Entry 4A3I (X-ray diffraction, 3.80 A resolution); this record covers chains B and C of the 14 polymer chains in the assembly.

Chain B:
Protein: DNA-directed RNA polymerase II subunit RPB2
Source organism: Saccharomyces cerevisiae
Notes: EC 2.7.7.6
Reference sequence: P08518 (RPB2_YEAST); numbering as in UniProt (aligned over 1-1224)
Chain sequence (1224 residues; each row starts with the number of its first residue):
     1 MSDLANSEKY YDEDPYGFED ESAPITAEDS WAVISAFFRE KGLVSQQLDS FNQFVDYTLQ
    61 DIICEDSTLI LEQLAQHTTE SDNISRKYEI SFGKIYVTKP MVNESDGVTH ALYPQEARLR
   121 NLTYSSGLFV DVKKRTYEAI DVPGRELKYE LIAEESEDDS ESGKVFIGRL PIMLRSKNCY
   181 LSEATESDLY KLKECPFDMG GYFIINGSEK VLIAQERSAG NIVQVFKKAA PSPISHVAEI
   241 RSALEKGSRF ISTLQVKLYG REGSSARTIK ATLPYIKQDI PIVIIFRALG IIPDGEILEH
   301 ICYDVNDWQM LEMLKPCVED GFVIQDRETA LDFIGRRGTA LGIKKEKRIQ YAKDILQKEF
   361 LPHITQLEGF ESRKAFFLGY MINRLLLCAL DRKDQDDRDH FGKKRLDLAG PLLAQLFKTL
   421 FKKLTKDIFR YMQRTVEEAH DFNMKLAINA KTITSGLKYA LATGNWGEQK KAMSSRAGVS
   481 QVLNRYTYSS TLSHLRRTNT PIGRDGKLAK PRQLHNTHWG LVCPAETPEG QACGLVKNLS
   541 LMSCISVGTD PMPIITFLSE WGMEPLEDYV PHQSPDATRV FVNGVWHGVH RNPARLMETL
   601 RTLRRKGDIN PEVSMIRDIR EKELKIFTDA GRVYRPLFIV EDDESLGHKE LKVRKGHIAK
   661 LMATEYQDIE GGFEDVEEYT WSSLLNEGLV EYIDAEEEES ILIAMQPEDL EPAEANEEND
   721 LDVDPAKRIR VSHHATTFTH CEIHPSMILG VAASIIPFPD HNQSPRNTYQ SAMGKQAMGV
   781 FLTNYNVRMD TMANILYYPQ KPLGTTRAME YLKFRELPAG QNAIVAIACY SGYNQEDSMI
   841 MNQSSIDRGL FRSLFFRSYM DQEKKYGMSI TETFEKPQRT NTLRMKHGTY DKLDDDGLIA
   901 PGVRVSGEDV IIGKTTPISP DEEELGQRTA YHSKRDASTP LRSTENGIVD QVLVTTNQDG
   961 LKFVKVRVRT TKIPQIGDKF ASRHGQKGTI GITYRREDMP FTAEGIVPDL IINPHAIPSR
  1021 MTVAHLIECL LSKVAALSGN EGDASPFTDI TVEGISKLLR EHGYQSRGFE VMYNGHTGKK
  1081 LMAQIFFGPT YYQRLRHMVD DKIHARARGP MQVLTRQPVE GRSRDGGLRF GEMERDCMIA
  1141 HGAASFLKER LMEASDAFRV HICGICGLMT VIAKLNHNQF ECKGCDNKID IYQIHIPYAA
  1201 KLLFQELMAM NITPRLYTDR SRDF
Unresolved in the structure: 1-19, 71-89, 135-163, 438-445, 503-508, 669-677, 716-721, 920-932
Bound ions: Zn2+: Cys-1163, Cys-1166, Cys-1182, Cys-1185

Chain C:
Protein: DNA-directed RNA polymerase II subunit RPB3
Source organism: Saccharomyces cerevisiae
Reference sequence: P16370 (RPB3_YEAST); numbering as in UniProt (aligned over 1-318)
Chain sequence (318 residues; numbered 1 to 318; the number before each row is that of its first residue):
     1 MSEEGPQVKI REASKDNVDF ILSNVDLAMA NSLRRVMIAE IPTLAIDSVE VETNTTVLAD
    61 EFIAHRLGLI PLQSMDIEQL EYSRDCFCED HCDKCSVVLT LQAFGESEST TNVYSKDLVI
   121 VSNLMGRNIG HPIIQDKEGN GVLICKLRKG QELKLTCVAK KGIAKEHAKW GPAAAIEFEY
   181 DPWNKLKHTD YWYEQDSAKE WPQSKNCEYE DPPNEGDPFD YKAQADTFYM NVESVGSIPV
   241 DQVVVRGIDT LQKKVASILL ALTQMDQDKV NFASGDNNTA SNMLGSNEDV MMTGAEQDPY
   301 SNASQMGNTG SGGYDNAW
Unresolved in the structure: 1-2, 269-318
Swiss-Prot annotation at these positions:
  - binding site (Zn(2+)): Cys-86, Cys-88, Cys-92, Cys-95
  - modified residue: Ser-2 (N-acetylserine)
  - natural variant: Ala-30 (A30D: In mutant RPB3-1)
  - mutagenesis: Lys-9 (K9E: Transcript termination readthrough)
Bound ions: Zn2+: Cys-86, Cys-88, Cys-92, Cys-95

Interface between chain B and chain C:
Pairs across the interface (82; chain B residue first):
  Asn-786(B) / Val-57(C)
  Tyr-797(B) / Glu-61(C)
  Tyr-797(B) / Phe-62(C)
  Tyr-798(B) / Phe-62(C)
  Tyr-798(B) / Arg-66(C)  hydrogen bond
  Ser-844(B) / Ala-168(C)
  Asp-847(B) / His-65(C)  hydrogen bond (backbone-side chain)
  Asp-847(B) / His-167(C)
  Asp-847(B) / Ala-168(C)  hydrogen bond (side chain-backbone)
  Arg-848(B) / His-65(C)
  Arg-848(B) / Leu-69(C)
  Arg-848(B) / Ala-168(C)
  Gly-849(B) / His-65(C)
  Arg-852(B) / His-65(C)
  Arg-969(B) / Ala-59(C)
  Arg-969(B) / Asp-60(C)  salt bridge
  Arg-969(B) / Glu-61(C)  salt bridge
  Thr-971(B) / Glu-61(C)  hydrogen bond
  Arg-995(B) / Lys-165(C)
  Arg-996(B) / Arg-34(C)
  Arg-996(B) / Ile-38(C)
  Arg-996(B) / Ala-174(C)  hydrogen bond (side chain-backbone)
  Glu-997(B) / Arg-34(C)  hydrogen bond (backbone-side chain)
  Glu-997(B) / Arg-35(C)  salt bridge
  Glu-997(B) / Ile-38(C)
  Glu-997(B) / Ala-39(C)
  Asp-998(B) / Arg-35(C)  salt bridge
  Phe-1001(B) / Arg-34(C)
  Phe-1001(B) / Phe-178(C)  hydrophobic
  Ala-1003(B) / Glu-177(C)
  Ala-1003(B) / Phe-178(C)  hydrogen bond (backbone-backbone)
  Ala-1003(B) / Glu-179(C)
  Glu-1004(B) / Glu-177(C)
  Gly-1005(B) / Ala-175(C)
  Gly-1005(B) / Ile-176(C)
  Arg-1060(B) / Lys-199(C)  hydrogen bond (side chain-backbone)
  Arg-1060(B) / Glu-200(C)  hydrogen bond (side chain-backbone)
  Arg-1060(B) / Pro-202(C)
  Gly-1063(B) / Pro-202(C)
  Gln-1065(B) / Trp-192(C)
  Gln-1065(B) / Glu-200(C)  hydrogen bond (side chain-backbone)
  Gln-1065(B) / Trp-201(C)
  Arg-1067(B) / Trp-192(C)
  Arg-1067(B) / Glu-194(C)  salt bridge
  Phe-1069(B) / Trp-201(C)
  Glu-1070(B) / Trp-201(C)
  Val-1071(B) / Thr-189(C)
  Val-1071(B) / Tyr-191(C)  hydrophobic
  Val-1071(B) / Trp-201(C)  hydrophobic
  Tyr-1073(B) / Phe-178(C)
  Tyr-1073(B) / Glu-179(C)
  Tyr-1073(B) / Tyr-180(C)  hydrophobic
  Gly-1075(B) / Asn-31(C)
  Gly-1075(B) / Arg-34(C)
  Gly-1075(B) / Arg-35(C)  hydrogen bond (backbone-side chain)
  His-1076(B) / Asn-31(C)  hydrogen bond (backbone-side chain)
  His-1076(B) / Arg-35(C)
  Thr-1077(B) / Leu-27(C)
  Thr-1077(B) / Asn-31(C)  hydrogen bond (backbone-side chain)
  Gly-1078(B) / Leu-27(C)
  Gly-1078(B) / Asn-31(C)  hydrogen bond (backbone-side chain)
  Gly-1078(B) / Phe-178(C)
  Gly-1078(B) / Tyr-180(C)
  Lys-1079(B) / Leu-27(C)
  Lys-1079(B) / Tyr-180(C)
  Lys-1079(B) / His-188(C)
  Lys-1080(B) / Tyr-180(C)  hydrogen bond (backbone-side chain)
  Lys-1080(B) / Asp-181(C)  salt bridge
  Lys-1080(B) / Asn-184(C)  hydrogen bond
  Lys-1080(B) / His-188(C)
  Lys-1080(B) / Thr-189(C)
  Leu-1081(B) / His-188(C)
  Leu-1081(B) / Thr-189(C)
  Met-1082(B) / Lys-187(C)
  Met-1082(B) / His-188(C)
  Met-1082(B) / Thr-189(C)
  Met-1082(B) / Asp-190(C)  hydrogen bond (backbone-backbone)
  Gln-1084(B) / Thr-189(C)
  Gln-1084(B) / Asp-190(C)  hydrogen bond (side chain-backbone)
  Gln-1084(B) / Tyr-191(C)  hydrogen bond (side chain-backbone)
  Gln-1084(B) / Trp-192(C)
  Gln-1084(B) / Trp-201(C)
Interface residues without a listed pair, chain B (43 interface residues in all): Tyr-785, Leu-854, Ile-948, Thr-970, Met-999, Tyr-1064, Ser-1066, Ala-1083
Interface residues without a listed pair, chain C (40 interface residues in all): Ala-28, Ala-164, Ala-173

Overview:
43 residues of chain B and 40 residues of chain C are in contact; the contacts include 19 hydrogen bonds and 6
salt bridges. Polar pairs include Arg-969(B)/Asp-60(C), Arg-969(B)/Glu-61(C) and Glu-997(B)/Arg-35(C). Curated
annotation (UniProt) lists 4 Zn2+-binding residues and one mutagenesis site on chain C.
Chain B is DNA-directed RNA polymerase II subunit RPB2 and chain C is DNA-directed RNA polymerase II subunit
RPB3, both from Saccharomyces cerevisiae; the structure, RNA Polymerase II binary complex with DNA, was
determined by X-ray diffraction, deposited together with 4A3B, 4A3C, 4A3D, 4A3E, 4A3F, 4A3G and 4 further
entries.
